9BUE - chains A and R of the 6 polymer chains in the assembly; structure by electron microscopy, 3.60 A resolution.

[Chain A]
Name: Guanine nucleotide-binding protein G(s) subunit alpha isoforms short
Source organism: Homo sapiens
UniProt: P63092 (GNAS2_HUMAN); numbering as in UniProt (aligned over 1-394)
Chain sequence (394 residues; each row starts with the number of its first residue):
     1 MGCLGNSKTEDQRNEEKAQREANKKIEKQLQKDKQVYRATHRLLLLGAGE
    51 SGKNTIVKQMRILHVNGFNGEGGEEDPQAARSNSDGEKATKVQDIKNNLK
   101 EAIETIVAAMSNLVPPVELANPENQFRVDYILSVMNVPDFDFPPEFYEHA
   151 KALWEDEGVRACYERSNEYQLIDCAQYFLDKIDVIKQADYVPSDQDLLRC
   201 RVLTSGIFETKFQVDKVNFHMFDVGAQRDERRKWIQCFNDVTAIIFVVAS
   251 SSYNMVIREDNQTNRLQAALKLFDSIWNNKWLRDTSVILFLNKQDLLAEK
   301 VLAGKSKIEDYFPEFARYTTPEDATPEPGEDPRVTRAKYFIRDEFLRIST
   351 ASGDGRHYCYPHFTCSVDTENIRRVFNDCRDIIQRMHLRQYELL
Disordered / not traced: 1-10, 61-203, 251-263
Construct notes: engineered mutation Asn-54 (Ser in P63092), Ala-226 (Gly in P63092), Ala-268 (Glu in P63092), Lys-271 (Asn in P63092), Asp-274 (Lys in P63092), Lys-280 (Arg in P63092), Asp-284 (Thr in P63092), Thr-285 (Ile in P63092), Ser-366 (Ala in P63092)

[Chain R]
Name: Calcitonin receptor
Source organism: Homo sapiens
UniProt: P30988 (CALCR_HUMAN); residues 25-474 here = UniProt positions 25-474
Chain sequence (462 residues; numbered 22 to 483; the number before each row is that of its first residue):
    22 GPAAFSNQTYPTIEPKPFLYVVGRKKMMDAQYKCYDRMQQLPAYQGEGPY
    72 CNRTWDGWLCWDDTPAGVLSYQFCPDYFPDFDPSEKVTKYCDEKGVWFKH
   122 PENNRTWSNYTMCNAFTPEKLKNAYVLYYLAIVGHSLSIFTLVISLGIFV
   172 FFRSLGCQRVTLHKNMFLTYILNSMIIIIHLVEVVPNGELVRRDPVSCKI
   222 LHFFHQYMMACNYFWMLCEGIYLHTLIVVAVFTEKQRLRWYYLLGWGFPL
   272 VPTTIHAITRAVYFNDNCWLSVETHLLYIIHGPVMAALVVNFFFLLNIVR
   322 VLVTKMRETHEAESHMYLKAVKATMILVPLLGIQFVVFPWRPSNKMLGKI
   372 YDYVMHSLIHFQGFFVATIYCFCNNEVQTTVKRQWAQFKIQWNQRWGRRP
   422 SNRSARAAAAAAEAGDIPIYICHQELRNEPANNQGEESAEIIPLNIIEQE
   472 SSAPAGLEVLFQ
Disordered / not traced: 22-37, 64-69, 114-117, 414-483
Cystine bridges: Cys-55/Cys-81, Cys-72/Cys-112, Cys-95/Cys-134, Cys-219/Cys-289
Construct notes: expression tag (22-24, 475-483)
Curated features (UniProtKB/Swiss-Prot):
  - glycosylation (N-linked (GlcNAc...) asparagine): Asn-28, Asn-73, Asn-125, Asn-130
  - natural variant: Leu-447 (L447P: Probable protective factor against osteoporosis)

[Chain A / chain R interface]
Contacting residue pairs - 29 pairs, chain A then chain R:
  Gln-35(A) / Lys-256(R)
  Arg-38(A) / Glu-255(R)
  His-41(A) / Phe-253(R)
  Phe-376(A) / Phe-253(R)  hydrophobic
  Cys-379(A) / Phe-253(R)
  Arg-380(A) / Val-249(R)
  Arg-380(A) / Val-252(R)
  Arg-380(A) / Phe-253(R)
  Asp-381(A) / Lys-326(R)
  Ile-383(A) / Val-252(R)  hydrophobic
  Ile-383(A) / Phe-253(R)  hydrophobic
  Gln-384(A) / Ile-248(R)  hydrogen bond (side chain-backbone)
  Gln-384(A) / Val-249(R)
  Gln-384(A) / Val-252(R)
  Gln-384(A) / Lys-326(R)
  Arg-385(A) / Lys-326(R)
  Arg-385(A) / Thr-330(R)
  His-387(A) / Leu-247(R)  hydrogen bond (side chain-backbone)
  His-387(A) / Val-252(R)
  Leu-388(A) / Ile-248(R)  hydrophobic
  Gln-390(A) / Arg-180(R)
  Tyr-391(A) / Arg-180(R)
  Tyr-391(A) / His-184(R)
  Tyr-391(A) / Glu-240(R)
  Tyr-391(A) / Tyr-243(R)
  Tyr-391(A) / Leu-244(R)  hydrophobic
  Glu-392(A) / Ile-390(R)
  Glu-392(A) / Cys-394(R)  hydrogen bond
  Leu-394(A) / Leu-323(R)  hydrophobic
Other interface residues (no listed pair), chain A (20 interface residues in all): Val-217, Phe-219, Tyr-358, Leu-393
Other interface residues (no listed pair), chain R (26 interface residues in all): Ile-319, Met-327, Ala-344, Ile-347, Leu-348, Leu-351, Tyr-391, Asn-395, Glu-397

[Overview]
The interface between chain A and chain R involves 20 residues on one side and 26 on the other; the contacts
include 3 hydrogen bonds. Polar contacts include Gln-384(A)/Ile-248(R), His-387(A)/Leu-247(R) and
Glu-392(A)/Cys-394(R).
Chain A is Guanine nucleotide-binding protein G(s) subunit alpha isoforms short and chain R is Calcitonin
receptor, both from Homo sapiens; the structure, Human calcitonin Receptor in complex with Gs and cagrilintide
in the CT-like conformation (repeat), was determined by electron microscopy (same publication as 9BLB, 9BLC,
9BLW, 9BP3, 9BQ3, 9BTW and 3 further entries).
